Entry 8BLV (X-ray diffraction, 1.50 A resolution); this record covers chains A and C.

== Chain A ==
Molecule: Syntenin-1
Organism: Homo sapiens
UniProtKB: O00560 (SDCB1_HUMAN); residues 106-298 here = UniProt positions 106-298
Sequence (195 residues; row label = number of the first residue in the row):
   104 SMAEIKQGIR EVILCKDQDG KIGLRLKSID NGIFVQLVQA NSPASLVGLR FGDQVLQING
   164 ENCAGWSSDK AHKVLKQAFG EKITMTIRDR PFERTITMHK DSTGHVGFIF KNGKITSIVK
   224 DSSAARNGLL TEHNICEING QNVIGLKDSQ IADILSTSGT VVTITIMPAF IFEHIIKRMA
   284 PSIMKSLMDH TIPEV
Disordered / not traced: 104-108
Differences from the reference sequence: expression tag (104-105)
UniProt features mapped onto this chain:
  - binding site (a 1,2-diacyl-sn-glycero-3-phospho-(1D-myo-inositol-4,5-bisphosphate)): Asn215, Lys250, Asp251

== Chain C ==
Molecule: Syndecan-4
UniProtKB: P31431 (SDC4_HUMAN); numbering as in UniProt (aligned over 191-198)
Sequence (8 residues; numbered 191 to 198; the number before each row is that of its first residue):
   191 APTNEFYA

== Interface between chain A and chain C ==
Pairs across the interface (19; chain A residue first):
  His208(A) - Tyr197(C)
  His208(A) - Ala198(C)
  Val209(A) - Ala198(C)  hydrogen bond (backbone-backbone)
  Gly210(A) - Tyr197(C)
  Gly210(A) - Ala198(C)  hydrogen bond (backbone-backbone)
  Phe211(A) - Phe196(C)
  Phe211(A) - Tyr197(C)
  Phe211(A) - Ala198(C)  hydrogen bond (backbone-backbone)
  Ile212(A) - Glu195(C)
  Ile212(A) - Phe196(C)
  Phe213(A) - Glu195(C)
  Phe213(A) - Phe196(C)  hydrogen bond (backbone-backbone)
  Lys214(A) - Thr193(C)  hydrogen bond (side chain-backbone)
  Lys214(A) - Asn194(C)
  Lys214(A) - Glu195(C)
  Thr219(A) - Glu195(C)  hydrogen bond
  Val222(A) - Tyr197(C)  hydrophobic
  Asp251(A) - Phe196(C)
  Leu258(A) - Ala198(C)  hydrophobic
Other interface residues (no listed pair), chain A (14 interface residues in all): Gly207, Ser252, Ala255

== In short ==
14 residues of chain A face 6 of chain C across their interface, with 6 hydrogen bonds. Polar pairs include
Gly210(A)-Ala198(C), Lys214(A)-Thr193(C) and Thr219(A)-Glu195(C). UniProt lists 3 residues binding
1,2-diacyl-sn-glycero-3-phospho-(1D-myo-inositol-4,5-bisphosphate) on chain A.
Here chain A is Syntenin-1 (Homo sapiens) and chain C is Syndecan-4. Entry 8BLV (The PDZ domains of human
SDCBP with a bound SDC4 C-terminal peptide) was determined by X-ray diffraction.
